PDB entry 9BEL | X-ray diffraction, 2.68 A resolution | chains D and F of the 6 polymer chains in the assembly

[Chain D (and F)]
Protein: Molybdenum-pterin binding domain-containing protein
Source organism: Eubacterium limosum
Notes: chain F of this document is another copy of the same molecule, construct and numbering; everything in this record applies to it too
UniProtKB: A0A0U3FVB3 (A0A0U3FVB3_EUBLI); residues 1-70 here = UniProt positions 1-70
Amino-acid sequence (78 residues; numbered 1 to 78; the number before each row is that of its first residue):
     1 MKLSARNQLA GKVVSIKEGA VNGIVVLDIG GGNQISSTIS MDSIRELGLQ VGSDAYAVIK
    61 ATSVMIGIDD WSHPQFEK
Unresolved in the structure: 70-78
Differences from the reference sequence: expression tag (71-78)
Residues lining bound ligands:
  - tungstate(VI)ion (WO4), molecule 1: Ser4, Ala5, Arg6, Ile59, Lys60, Ala61, Thr62
  - tungstate(VI)ion (WO4), molecule 2: Gly19, Ala20, Val21, Asn22
  - tungstate(VI)ion (WO4), molecule 3: Thr38, Ile39, Ser40, Ser43

[Chain D / chain F interface]
Residue-residue contacts (27; chain D residue first):
  Met1(D) with Met1(F), hydrogen bond (backbone-backbone); Gln8(F); Tyr56(F), hydrophobic; Val58(F), hydrophobic
  Lys2(D) with Glu46(F), hydrogen bond (side chain-backbone); Leu47(F)
  Leu3(D) with Val58(F), hydrophobic
  Ser4(D) with Ile39(F); Ser43(F), hydrogen bond (backbone-side chain); Leu47(F)
  Arg6(D) with Ser40(F); Asp42(F), salt bridge; Ser43(F)
  Gln8(D) with Met1(F)
  Thr38(D) with Lys60(F), hydrogen bond (backbone-side chain)
  Ile39(D) with Ser4(F); Lys60(F)
  Ser40(D) with Arg6(F)
  Ser43(D) with Ser4(F), hydrogen bond (side chain-backbone); Arg6(F)
  Glu46(D) with Lys2(F); Arg6(F), salt bridge
  Leu47(D) with Lys2(F); Ser4(F)
  Tyr56(D) with Met1(F), hydrophobic
  Val58(D) with Met1(F), hydrophobic
  Lys60(D) with Thr38(F), hydrogen bond (side chain-backbone)
Other interface residues (no listed pair), chain D (16 interface residues in all): Asp42
Other interface residues (no listed pair), chain F (16 interface residues in all): Leu3

[Overview]
The chain D/chain F interface involves 16 residues from each chain; the contacts include 6 hydrogen bonds and
2 salt bridges. Polar contacts include Arg6(D)-Asp42(F), Glu46(D)-Arg6(F) and Lys2(D)-Glu46(F). Bound to chain
D: 3 copies of tungstate(VI)ion.
Both chains are Molybdenum-pterin binding domain-containing protein (Eubacterium limosum). Entry 9BEL
(Tungstate binding protein (Tungbindin) from Eubacterium limosum with five Tungstates bound) was determined by
X-ray diffraction together with 9BEB, 9BED, 9BEM, 9BJF and 9D2C from the same study.
